Entry 4H2V (X-ray diffraction, 2.00 A resolution); this record covers chains A and B of the 4 polymer chains in the assembly.

[Chain A (and B)]
Protein: Amino acid--[acyl-carrier-protein] ligase 1
Source organism: Bradyrhizobium japonicum
Notes: EC 6.2.1.-; chain B of this document is another copy of the same molecule, construct and numbering; everything in this record applies to it too
UniProt: Q89VT8 (AACL1_BRAJA); residue numbers follow UniProt; this construct covers 1-326
Sequence (346 residues; row label = number of the first residue in the row; numbers below 1 keep their minus sign (Met-19 is residue -19)):
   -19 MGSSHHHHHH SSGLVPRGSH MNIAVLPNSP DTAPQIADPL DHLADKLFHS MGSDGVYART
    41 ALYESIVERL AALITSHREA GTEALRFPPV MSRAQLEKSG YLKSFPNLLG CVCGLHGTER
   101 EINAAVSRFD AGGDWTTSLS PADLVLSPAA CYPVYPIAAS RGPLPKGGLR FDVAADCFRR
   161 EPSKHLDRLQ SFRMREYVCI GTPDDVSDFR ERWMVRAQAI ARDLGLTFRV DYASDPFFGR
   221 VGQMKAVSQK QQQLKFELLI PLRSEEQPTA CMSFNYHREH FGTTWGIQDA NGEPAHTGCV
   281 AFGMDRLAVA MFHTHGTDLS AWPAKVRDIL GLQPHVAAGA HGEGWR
Disordered / not traced: -19 to 17, 313-326 (chain B: -19 to 16, 314-326)
Sequence notes: expression tag (-19 to 0)
Bound ions: Zn2+: Cys131, Glu176, Cys279
Small-molecule neighbours:
  - adenosine monophosphate (AMP): Arg159, Glu161, Asp167, Arg168, Leu169, Phe172, Met174, Asp215, Lys235, Ala250, Cys251, Met252, Ser253, Asn255, Ala281, Gly283, Arg286
  - S-glycyl-4'-phosphopantetheine (H2V; S-[2-({N-[(2S)-2-hydroxy-3,3-dimethyl-4-(phosphonooxy)butanoyl]-beta-alanyl}amino)ethyl] aminoethanethioate): Phe85, Ala129, Cys131, Tyr132, Met174, Glu176, Asp215, Phe217, Lys225, Gln229, Gln232, Leu234, Asn255, Tyr256, His257, Phe261, Cys279
UniProt features mapped onto this chain:
  - binding site (Zn(2+)): Cys131, Glu176, Cys279
  - binding site (ATP): Arg159, Glu161, Arg168, Leu169, Lys235, Ala250 to Ser253, Arg286
  - binding site (an L-alpha-amino acid): Glu176

[Interface between chain A and chain B]
Pairs across the interface (120):
  His29(A) - Glu63(B)  salt bridge
  His29(A) - Leu65(B)
  His29(A) - Arg141(B)
  Ser30(A) - Ile137(B)
  Met31(A) - Phe67(B)  hydrophobic
  Met31(A) - Pro68(B)
  Met31(A) - Val70(B)
  Met31(A) - Ser72(B)
  Met31(A) - Gln75(B)
  Met31(A) - Pro133(B)  hydrophobic
  Ser33(A) - Asp123(B)  hydrogen bond
  Ser33(A) - Leu124(B)
  Val36(A) - Pro68(B)  hydrophobic
  Val36(A) - Val70(B)
  Tyr37(A) - Pro68(B)
  Ala38(A) - Arg66(B)
  Ala38(A) - Phe67(B)  hydrophobic
  Arg39(A) - Leu65(B)
  Arg39(A) - Arg66(B)  hydrogen bond (backbone-backbone)
  Arg39(A) - Pro68(B)
  Thr40(A) - Ala64(B)
  Ala41(A) - Ala64(B)  hydrogen bond (backbone-backbone)
  Glu44(A) - Arg66(B)
  Glu63(A) - His29(B)  salt bridge
  Ala64(A) - Ala41(B)
  Leu65(A) - His29(B)
  Leu65(A) - Arg39(B)
  Arg66(A) - Ala38(B)
  Arg66(A) - Arg39(B)  hydrogen bond (backbone-backbone)
  Arg66(A) - Glu44(B)
  Phe67(A) - Met31(B)  hydrophobic
  Phe67(A) - Ala38(B)  hydrophobic
  Pro68(A) - Met31(B)
  Pro68(A) - Val36(B)  hydrophobic
  Pro68(A) - Tyr37(B)
  Pro68(A) - Arg39(B)
  Pro68(A) - Ser171(B)
  Pro69(A) - Pro69(B)  hydrophobic
  Pro69(A) - Asp156(B)
  Pro69(A) - Ser171(B)
  Val70(A) - Met31(B)
  Val70(A) - Val36(B)
  Val70(A) - Leu126(B)  hydrophobic
  Met71(A) - Met31(B)  hydrophobic
  Ser72(A) - Met31(B)
  Arg73(A) - Trp115(B)
  Arg73(A) - Thr116(B)
  Gln75(A) - Met31(B)
  Glu77(A) - Phe109(B)
  Glu77(A) - Trp115(B)  hydrogen bond
  Leu82(A) - Val106(B)
  Leu82(A) - Phe109(B)  hydrophobic
  Leu82(A) - Trp115(B)
  Pro86(A) - Leu95(B)
  Pro86(A) - Ile102(B)  hydrophobic
  Pro86(A) - Val106(B)  hydrophobic
  Leu89(A) - Cys93(B)
  Leu89(A) - Gly94(B)
  Leu89(A) - Trp115(B)  hydrophobic
  Gly90(A) - Cys93(B)
  Cys91(A) - Cys91(B)
  Cys91(A) - Val92(B)
  Cys91(A) - Cys93(B)  hydrogen bond (backbone-backbone)
  Cys91(A) - Leu119(B)  hydrophobic
  Val92(A) - Cys91(B)
  Val92(A) - Leu126(B)  hydrophobic
  Cys93(A) - Leu89(B)
  Cys93(A) - Gly90(B)
  Cys93(A) - Cys91(B)  hydrogen bond (backbone-backbone)
  Cys93(A) - Cys93(B)  hydrogen bond
  Gly94(A) - Leu89(B)
  Leu95(A) - Pro86(B)
  His96(A) - Arg160(B)  hydrogen bond
  Glu99(A) - Phe218(B)
  Glu99(A) - Gly219(B)
  Glu99(A) - Arg220(B)
  Ile102(A) - Pro86(B)  hydrophobic
  Ile102(A) - Phe218(B)  hydrophobic
  Asn103(A) - Phe218(B)
  Val106(A) - Leu82(B)
  Val106(A) - Pro86(B)  hydrophobic
  Phe109(A) - Glu77(B)
  Phe109(A) - Leu82(B)  hydrophobic
  Asp110(A) - Lys83(B)
  Trp115(A) - Arg73(B)
  Trp115(A) - Glu77(B)  hydrogen bond
  Trp115(A) - Leu82(B)
  Trp115(A) - Leu89(B)  hydrophobic
  Trp115(A) - Cys91(B)  hydrophobic
  Thr116(A) - Arg73(B)
  Thr116(A) - Pro121(B)
  Leu119(A) - Cys91(B)  hydrophobic
  Leu119(A) - Pro121(B)  hydrophobic
  Pro121(A) - Thr116(B)
  Ala122(A) - Arg160(B)
  Asp123(A) - Ser33(B)  hydrogen bond
  Asp123(A) - Arg160(B)  salt bridge
  Leu124(A) - Ser33(B)
  Leu124(A) - Phe158(B)  hydrophobic
  Leu126(A) - Val70(B)  hydrophobic
  Leu126(A) - Val92(B)  hydrophobic
  Leu126(A) - Leu126(B)  hydrophobic
  Pro133(A) - Met31(B)  hydrophobic
  Ile137(A) - Ser30(B)
  Arg141(A) - His29(B)
  Asp156(A) - Pro69(B)
  Phe158(A) - Leu124(B)  hydrophobic
  Arg160(A) - Leu95(B)  hydrogen bond (side chain-backbone)
  Arg160(A) - His96(B)  hydrogen bond
  Arg160(A) - Ala122(B)
  Arg160(A) - Asp123(B)  salt bridge
  Gln170(A) - Leu124(B)
  Ser171(A) - Pro68(B)
  Ser171(A) - Pro69(B)
  Ser171(A) - Val70(B)
  Phe218(A) - Glu99(B)
  Phe218(A) - Ile102(B)  hydrophobic
  Phe218(A) - Asn103(B)
  Gly219(A) - Glu99(B)
  Arg220(A) - Glu99(B)
Interface residues without a listed pair, chain A (61 interface residues in all): Gly32, Asn87
Interface residues without a listed pair, chain B (61 interface residues in all): Gly32, Thr40, Met71, Asn87, Gln170

[Summary]
Chain A and chain B each contribute 61 residues to their interface, with 13 hydrogen bonds and 4 salt bridges.
Polar pairs include His29(A)-Glu63(B), Asp123(A)-Arg160(B) and Ser33(A)-Asp123(B). Chain A binds adenosine
monophosphate and S-glycyl-4'-phosphopantetheine.
Chain A and chain B are both Amino acid--[acyl-carrier-protein] ligase 1 (Bradyrhizobium japonicum); the
structure, Crystal structure of Bradyrhizobium japonicum glycine:[carrier protein] ligase complexed with
glycylated carrier protein, was determined by X-ray diffraction (same publication as 4H2S, 4H2T, 4H2U, 4H2W,
4H2X and 4H2Y).
